9PD1 - chains E and F of the 14 polymer chains in the assembly; structure by electron microscopy, 4.50 A resolution (low resolution: residue-level contacts below are approximate; hydrogen-bond / salt-bridge calls are withheld).

# Chain E (and F)
Name: Vesicle-fusing ATPase
From: Cricetulus griseus
Notes: EC 3.6.4.6; chain F of this document is another copy of the same molecule, construct and numbering; everything in this record applies to it too
UniProtKB: P18708 (NSF_CRIGR); numbering as in UniProt (aligned over 1-744)
Chain sequence (747 residues; each row starts with the number of its first residue; numbers below 1 keep their minus sign (Gly-2 is residue -2)):
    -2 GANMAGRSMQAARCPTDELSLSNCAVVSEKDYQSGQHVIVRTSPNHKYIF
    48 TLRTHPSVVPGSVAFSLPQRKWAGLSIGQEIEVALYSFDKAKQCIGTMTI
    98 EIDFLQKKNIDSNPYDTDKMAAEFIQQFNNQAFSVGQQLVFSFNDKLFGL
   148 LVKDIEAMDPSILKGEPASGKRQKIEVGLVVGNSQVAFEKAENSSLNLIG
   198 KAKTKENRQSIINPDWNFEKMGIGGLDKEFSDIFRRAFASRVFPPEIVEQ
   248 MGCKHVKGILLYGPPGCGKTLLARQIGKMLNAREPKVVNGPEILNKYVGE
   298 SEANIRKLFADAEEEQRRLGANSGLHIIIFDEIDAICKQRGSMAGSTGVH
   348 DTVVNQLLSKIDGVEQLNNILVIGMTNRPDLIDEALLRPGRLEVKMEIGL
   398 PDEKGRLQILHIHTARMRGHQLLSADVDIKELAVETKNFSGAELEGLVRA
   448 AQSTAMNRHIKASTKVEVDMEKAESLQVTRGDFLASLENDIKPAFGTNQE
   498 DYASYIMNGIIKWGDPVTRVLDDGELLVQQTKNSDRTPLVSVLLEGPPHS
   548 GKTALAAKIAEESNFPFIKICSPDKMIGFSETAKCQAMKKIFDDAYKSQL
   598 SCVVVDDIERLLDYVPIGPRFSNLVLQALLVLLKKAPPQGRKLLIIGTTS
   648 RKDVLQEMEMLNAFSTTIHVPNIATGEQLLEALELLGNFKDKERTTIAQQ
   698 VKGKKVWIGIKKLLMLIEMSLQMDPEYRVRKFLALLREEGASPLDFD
Unresolved in the structure: -2 to -1, 156-168, 202-205, 741-744 (chain F: -2 to -1, 156-168, 202-208, 336-343, 460-466, 741-744)
Construct notes: expression tag (-2 to 0)
UniProt features mapped onto this chain:
  - binding site (ATP): Asn505 to Trp510, Pro545 to Leu552
  - binding site (Mg(2+)): Thr550
  - modified residue: Lys105 (N6-acetyllysine), Ser207 (Phosphoserine), Tyr259 (Phosphotyrosine), Ser569 (Phosphoserine)
Ligand contacts:
  - ATP (adenosine-5'-triphosphate), molecule 1: Gly221, Pro262, Gly263, Cys264, Gly265, Lys266, Thr267, Leu268, Arg271, Asn374, Ile406, His410, Gly438, Ala439, Glu442
  - ATP, molecule 2: Tyr502, Ile503, Met504, Asn505, Gly506, Ile507, Ile508, Trp510, Pro545, His546, Ser547, Gly548, Lys549, Thr550, Ala551, Ile707, Lys708
What the authors report for this chain:
  - post-translational modification sites: Ser207 (citing earlier work)

# How chain E and chain F interact
Contacting residue pairs (41; chain E residue first):
  Arg232(E) - Asn454(F)
  Arg233(E) - Asp487(F)
  Ala236(E) - Asn454(F)
  Phe240(E) - Met453(F)
  Phe240(E) - Ile457(F)
  Glu246(E) - Arg413(F)
  Gln247(E) - Arg413(F)
  Gln247(E) - His417(F)
  Gln247(E) - Leu419(F)
  Met248(E) - Arg413(F)
  Met248(E) - Met414(F)
  Met248(E) - Leu419(F)
  Met248(E) - Gln449(F)
  Gly249(E) - Arg413(F)
  Cys250(E) - Gln449(F)
  Arg337(E) - Pro288(F)
  Gly345(E) - Lys293(F)
  Thr349(E) - Asn292(F)
  Thr349(E) - Lys293(F)
  Asn352(E) - Glu289(F)
  Gln526(E) - Gln719(F)
  Gln527(E) - Glu715(F)
  Gln527(E) - Met716(F)
  Gln527(E) - Gln719(F)
  Arg533(E) - Leu683(F)
  Thr534(E) - Met712(F)
  Phe618(E) - Arg617(F)
  Asn620(E) - Asp610(F)
  Leu621(E) - Phe576(F)
  Gln624(E) - Arg607(F)
  Gln624(E) - Asp610(F)
  Gln624(E) - Val612(F)
  Leu627(E) - Arg607(F)
  Val628(E) - Ile574(F)
  Leu629(E) - Ile574(F)
  Lys631(E) - Lys708(F)
  Glu654(E) - Pro613(F)
  Glu656(E) - Pro613(F)
  Glu656(E) - Arg648(F)
  Ser662(E) - Lys709(F)
  Thr663(E) - Met716(F)
Other interface residues (no listed pair), chain E (39 interface residues in all): Phe231, Ser237, Val239, Ile244, Leu523, Asn530, Ser531, Asp532, Lys586, Asn659
Other interface residues (no listed pair), chain F (37 interface residues in all): Ser450, His456, Leu473, Asn505, His546, Asp571, Asp604, Tyr611, Ile614

# Overview
The interface between chain E and chain F involves 39 residues on one side and 37 on the other. Bound to chain
E: ATP. From UniProt: 14 ATP-binding residues and Mg2+-binding residue Thr550(E) on chain E. From the paper: a
modification site at Ser207(E).
Both chains are Vesicle-fusing ATPase (Cricetulus griseus). Entry 9PD1 (22bin20S complex (NSF-alphaSNAP-2:2
syntaxin-1a:SNAP-25), hydrolyzing, class 20) was determined by electron microscopy together with 9OJR, 9OJU,
9OJZ, 9OK3, 9OK5, 9OKC and 17 further entries from the same study.
